Entry 2FFK (solution NMR); this record covers chains A and B.

== Chain A ==
Protein: rabbitpox encoded CC chemokine inhibitor
From: Rabbitpox virus
Amino-acid sequence (242 residues; each row starts with the number of its first residue):
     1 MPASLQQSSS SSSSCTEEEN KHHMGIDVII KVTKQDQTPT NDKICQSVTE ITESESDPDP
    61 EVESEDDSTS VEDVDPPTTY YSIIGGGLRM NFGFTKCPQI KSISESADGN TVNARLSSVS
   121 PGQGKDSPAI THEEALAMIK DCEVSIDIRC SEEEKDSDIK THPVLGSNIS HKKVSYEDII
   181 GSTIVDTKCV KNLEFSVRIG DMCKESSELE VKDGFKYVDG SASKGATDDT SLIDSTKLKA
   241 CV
Cystine bridges: C15-C203, C45-C241, C97-C142, C150-C189

== Chain B ==
Protein: Small inducible cytokine A4
From: Homo sapiens
UniProtKB: P13236 (CCL4_HUMAN); residues 1-69 here correspond to UniProt positions 24-92 (UniProt number = residue number + 23)
Amino-acid sequence (69 residues; each row starts with the number of its first residue):
     1 APMGSDPPTA CCFSYTARKL PRNFVVDYYE TSSLCSQPAV VFQTAASAQV CADPSESWVQ
    61 EYVYDLELN
Cystine bridges: C11-C35, C12-C51
Construct notes: engineered mutation A45 (Lys68 in P13236), A46 (Arg69 in P13236), A48 (Lys71 in P13236)
What the authors report for this chain:
  - mutagenesis - K45A/R46A/K48A: unchanged binding to rabbitpox encoded CC chemokine inhibitor (chain A)

== Interface between chain A and chain B ==
Pairs across the interface - 27 pairs, chain A then chain B:
  E53(A) - F24(B)
  E53(A) - A45(B)
  E53(A) - A46(B)
  S64(A) - F24(B)
  E65(A) - N23(B)
  D66(A) - N23(B)
  T78(A) - A46(B)
  T78(A) - S47(B)
  Y80(A) - A46(B)
  Y80(A) - S47(B)
  Y80(A) - A48(B)
  K96(A) - R18(B)
  D141(A) - R18(B)
  E143(A) - T16(B)
  S145(A) - V50(B)
  D147(A) - Q49(B)
  G181(A) - S14(B)
  G181(A) - Y15(B)
  S182(A) - S14(B)
  S182(A) - V50(B)
  S182(A) - C51(B)
  T183(A) - F13(B)
  I184(A) - A10(B)
  I184(A) - Q49(B)
  V185(A) - F13(B)
  T187(A) - P8(B)
  Y217(A) - F13(B)
Interface residues without a listed pair, chain A (22 interface residues in all): T52, P76, I180, F215
Interface residues without a listed pair, chain B (19 interface residues in all): P7, T9, A17
From the paper, about this interface:
  - pairs named by the authors: Y80(A)-A48(B), D141(A)-R18(B), V185(A)-F13(B) (hydrophobic contact), Y217(A)-F13(B) (hydrophobic contact)
  - interface residues, chain A: S182(A)
  - interface residues, chain B: P8(B), F24(B)

== In short ==
The interface between chain A and chain B involves 22 residues on one side and 19 on the other. The paper
describes contacts between Y80(A) and A48(B) and D141(A) and R18(B); hydrophobic contacts between V185(A) and
F13(B) and Y217(A) and F13(B). The paper reports that K45A/R46A/K48A of chain B leave binding to rabbitpox
encoded CC chemokine inhibitor (chain A) unchanged; interface residues S182(A) and P8(B) among others.
Here chain A is rabbitpox encoded CC chemokine inhibitor (Rabbitpox virus) and chain B is Small inducible
cytokine A4 (Homo sapiens). Entry 2FFK (Solution structure of the complex between poxvirus-encoded CC
chemokine inhibitor vCCI and human MIP-1beta, minimized average ...) was determined by solution NMR, deposited
together with 2FIN.
